PDB entry 2BSS | X-ray diffraction, 2.00 A resolution | chains A and B of the 3 polymer chains in the assembly

== Chain A ==
Name: HLA class I histocompatibility antigen B-27 alpha chain
From: Homo sapiens
Notes: fragment: extracellular domain, residues, 25-300
UniProt: P03989 (1B27_HUMAN); residues 1-276 here correspond to UniProt positions 25-300 (UniProt number = residue number + 24)
Sequence (276 residues; numbered 1 to 276; the number before each row is that of its first residue):
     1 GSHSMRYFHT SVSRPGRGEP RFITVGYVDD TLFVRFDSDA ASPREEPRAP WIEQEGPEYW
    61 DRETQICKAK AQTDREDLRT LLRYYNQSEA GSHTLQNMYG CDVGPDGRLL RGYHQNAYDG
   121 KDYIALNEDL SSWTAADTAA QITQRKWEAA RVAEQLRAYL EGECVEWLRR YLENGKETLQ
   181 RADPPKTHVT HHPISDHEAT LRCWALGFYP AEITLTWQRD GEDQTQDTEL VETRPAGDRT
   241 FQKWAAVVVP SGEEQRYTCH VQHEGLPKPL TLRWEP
Disulfides: Cys-101/Cys-164, Cys-203/Cys-259
Sequence notes: conflict Asn-116 (Asp140 in P03989)

== Chain B ==
Name: Beta-2-microglobulin
From: Homo sapiens
Notes: fragment: immunoglobulin domain, residues 21-119
UniProt: P61769 (B2MG_HUMAN); residues 1-99 here = UniProt positions 1-99
Sequence (100 residues; row label = number of the first residue in the row; numbering starts at 0):
     0 MIQRTPKIQV YSRHPAENGK SNFLNCYVSG FHPSDIEVDL LKNGERIEKV EHSDLSFSKD
    60 WSFYLLYYTE FTPTEKDEYA CRVNHVTLSQ PKIVKWDRDM
Disulfides: Cys-25/Cys-80
Curated features (UniProtKB/Swiss-Prot):
  - natural variant: Asp-96 (D96N: In AMYLD6)

== Chain A / chain B interface ==
Residue-residue contacts - 51 pairs, chain A then chain B:
  Phe-8(A) with Phe-56(B), hydrophobic
  His-9(A) with Phe-56(B)
  Thr-10(A) with Phe-56(B); Phe-62(B)
  Val-12(A) with Ser-33(B)
  Ile-23(A) with Leu-54(B)
  Val-25(A) with Asp-53(B); Ser-55(B)
  Tyr-27(A) with Ser-55(B); Tyr-63(B), hydrogen bond
  Arg-35(A) with Asp-53(B), salt bridge
  Gln-96(A) with Phe-56(B); Trp-60(B), hydrogen bond (side chain-backbone); Phe-62(B)
  Asn-97(A) with Phe-56(B)
  Gln-115(A) with Trp-60(B)
  Asn-116(A) with Trp-60(B)
  Ala-117(A) with Trp-60(B)
  Asp-119(A) with Met-0(B); Ile-1(B); His-31(B), hydrogen bond (backbone-side chain)
  Gly-120(A) with Ile-1(B); His-31(B); Trp-60(B)
  Lys-121(A) with Ile-1(B)
  Asp-122(A) with Trp-60(B), hydrogen bond
  Arg-202(A) with Asp-98(B); Met-99(B)
  Trp-204(A) with Asp-98(B); Met-99(B)
  Val-231(A) with Gln-8(B)
  Glu-232(A) with Lys-6(B), salt bridge; Gln-8(B), hydrogen bond (backbone-side chain); Tyr-26(B); Ser-28(B), hydrogen bond
  Thr-233(A) with Tyr-26(B)
  Arg-234(A) with Gln-8(B), hydrogen bond; Tyr-10(B); Met-99(B), hydrogen bond (side chain-backbone)
  Pro-235(A) with Tyr-10(B), hydrogen bond (backbone-side chain); Asn-24(B); Tyr-26(B); Leu-65(B), hydrophobic
  Ala-236(A) with Arg-12(B), hydrogen bond (backbone-side chain); Asn-24(B), hydrogen bond (backbone-side chain)
  Gly-237(A) with Arg-12(B)
  Asp-238(A) with Arg-12(B)
  Gln-242(A) with Tyr-10(B); Ser-11(B); Arg-12(B), hydrogen bond (side chain-backbone)
  Trp-244(A) with Met-99(B)
Interface residues without a listed pair, chain A (35 interface residues in all): Asp-37, Ser-92, His-93, Thr-94, Met-98, His-192
Interface residues without a listed pair, chain B (25 interface residues in all): His-13, Asp-34, Asp-59

== In short ==
Chain A and chain B form an interface of 35 and 25 residues respectively, with 12 hydrogen bonds and 2 salt
bridges. Polar pairs include Arg-35(A)/Asp-53(B), Glu-232(A)/Lys-6(B) and Tyr-27(A)/Tyr-63(B).
Chain A is HLA class I histocompatibility antigen B-27 alpha chain and chain B is Beta-2-microglobulin, both
from Homo sapiens; the structure, Crystal structures and KIR3DL1 recognition of three immunodominant viral
peptides complexed to HLA-B2705, was determined by X-ray diffraction together with 2BSR and 2BST from the same
study.
